Entry 9B9K (electron microscopy, 2.70 A resolution); this record covers chains A and H of the 4 polymer chains in the assembly.

== Chain A ==
Name: Integrin alpha-5 light chain
From: Homo sapiens
UniProt: P08648 (ITA5_HUMAN); residues -40 to 954 here correspond to UniProt positions 1-995 (UniProt number = residue number + 41)
Amino-acid sequence (995 residues; row label = number of the first residue in the row; numbers below 1 keep their minus sign (Met-40 is residue -40)):
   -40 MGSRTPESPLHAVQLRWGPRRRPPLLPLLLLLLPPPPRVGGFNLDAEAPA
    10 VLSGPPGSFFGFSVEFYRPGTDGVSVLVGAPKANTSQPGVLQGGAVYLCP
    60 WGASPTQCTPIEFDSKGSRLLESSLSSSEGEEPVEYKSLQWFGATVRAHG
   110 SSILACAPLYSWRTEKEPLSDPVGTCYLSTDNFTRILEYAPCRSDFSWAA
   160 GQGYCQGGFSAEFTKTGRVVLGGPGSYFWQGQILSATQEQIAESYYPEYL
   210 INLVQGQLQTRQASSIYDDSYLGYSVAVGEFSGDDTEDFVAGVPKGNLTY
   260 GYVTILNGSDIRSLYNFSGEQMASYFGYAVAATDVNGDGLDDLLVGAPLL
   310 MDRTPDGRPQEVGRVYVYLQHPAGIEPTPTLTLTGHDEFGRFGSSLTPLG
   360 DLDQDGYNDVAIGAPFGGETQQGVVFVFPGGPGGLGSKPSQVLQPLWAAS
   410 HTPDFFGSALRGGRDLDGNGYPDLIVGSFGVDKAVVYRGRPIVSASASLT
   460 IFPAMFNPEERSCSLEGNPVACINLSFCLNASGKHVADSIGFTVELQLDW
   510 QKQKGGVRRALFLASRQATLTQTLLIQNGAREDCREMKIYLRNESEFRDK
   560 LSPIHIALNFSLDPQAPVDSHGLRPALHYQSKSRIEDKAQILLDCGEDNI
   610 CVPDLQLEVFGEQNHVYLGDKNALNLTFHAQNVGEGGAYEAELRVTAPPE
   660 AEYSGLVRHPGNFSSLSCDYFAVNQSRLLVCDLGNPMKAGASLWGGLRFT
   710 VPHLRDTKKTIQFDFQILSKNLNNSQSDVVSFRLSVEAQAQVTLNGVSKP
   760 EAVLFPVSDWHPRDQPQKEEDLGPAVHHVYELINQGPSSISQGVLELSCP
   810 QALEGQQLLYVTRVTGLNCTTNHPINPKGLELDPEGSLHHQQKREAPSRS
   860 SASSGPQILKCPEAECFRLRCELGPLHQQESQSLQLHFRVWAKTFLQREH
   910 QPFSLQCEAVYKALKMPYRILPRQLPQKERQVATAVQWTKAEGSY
Not modelled in the structure: -40 to 0, 461-484, 507-527, 547-564, 597-954
Cystine bridges: Cys58-Cys67, Cys115-Cys135, Cys151-Cys164, Cys487-Cys543
Glycans and other covalent adducts: N-acetylglucosamine (NAG) linked to Asn43, Asn141, Asn256, Asn266, Asn568; glycan linked to Asn275
Bound ions: Ca2+ site 1: Glu239, Ser241, Asp243, Thr245, Asp247; Ca2+ site 2: Asp293, Asn295, Asp297, Leu299, Asp301; Ca2+ site 3: Asp360, Asp362, Asp364, Tyr366, Asp368; Ca2+ site 4: Asp424, Asp426, Asn428, Tyr430, Asp432
Reported in the primary citation:
  - conformationally variable residues (loop rearrangement): Arg27 to Val33

== Chain H ==
Name: MINT1526A Fab Heavy Chain
Notes: antibody fragment or engineered binder
Amino-acid sequence (120 residues; row label = number of the first residue in the row; a row labelled like 52A-52C holds insertion residues (52A, then the next letters in order)):
     1 EVHLVESGGDLVQPGSSLKLSCAASGFTFSNRWLYWVKQAPGKGLEWVGG
    51 LK
52A-52C TKP
    53 NLYATEYADSVKGRFTISRDDSKNSLYLQM
82A-82C NTL
    83 RVDDTALYYCTSLTGMRY
  100A F
   101 DYWGQGTMVTVSS
Cystine bridges: Cys22-Cys92

== Chain A / chain H interface ==
Pairs across the interface (27):
  Ser203(A) with Arg99(H), hydrogen bond (backbone-side chain)
  Tyr204(A) with Trp33(H); Asn53(H), hydrogen bond (backbone-side chain)
  Tyr205(A) with Asn31(H); Arg32(H); Trp33(H), hydrogen bond (side chain-backbone); Leu95(H), hydrogen bond (side chain-backbone); Thr96(H); Gly97(H); Arg99(H)
  Pro206(A) with Pro52C(H), hydrophobic; Asn53(H)
  Glu207(A) with Ser30(H); Asn31(H); Thr52A(H), hydrogen bond; Pro52C(H)
  Tyr208(A) with Arg32(H), hydrogen bond; Thr96(H); Gly97(H)
  Ile210(A) with Gly97(H); Met98(H), hydrophobic
  Asn211(A) with Gly97(H); Met98(H); Arg99(H), hydrogen bond
  Leu212(A) with Gly97(H), hydrogen bond (backbone-backbone); Met98(H); Arg99(H)
Interface residues without a listed pair, chain A (10 interface residues in all): Glu202
Interface residues without a listed pair, chain H (13 interface residues in all): Asp101

== Overview ==
Chain A and chain H form an interface of 10 and 13 residues respectively; the contacts include 8 hydrogen
bonds. Polar contacts include Ser203(A)-Arg99(H), Tyr204(A)-Asn53(H) and Tyr205(A)-Trp33(H). Covalently linked
N-acetylglucosamine: at Asn43(A), Asn141(A), Asn256(A), Asn266(A) and Asn568(A). Glu239(A), Ser241(A),
Asp243(A), Thr245(A) and Asp247(A) form the Ca2+ site 1. From the paper: conformational variability at
Arg27(A).
Here chain A is Integrin alpha-5 light chain (Homo sapiens) and chain H is MINT1526A Fab Heavy Chain. Entry
9B9K (Integrin alpha-5 beta-1 in complex with MINT1526A Fab) was determined by electron microscopy, deposited
together with 9B9J and 8R38.
